Entry 2D1O (X-ray diffraction, 2.02 A resolution); this record covers chain A.

== Chain A ==
Name: Stromelysin-1
Organism: Homo sapiens
Notes: EC 3.4.24.17; fragment: C-Terminal catalytic domain
UniProtKB: P08254 (MMP3_HUMAN); residues 83-253 here correspond to UniProt positions 100-270 (UniProt number = residue number + 17)
Chain sequence (171 residues; numbered 83 to 253; the number before each row is that of its first residue):
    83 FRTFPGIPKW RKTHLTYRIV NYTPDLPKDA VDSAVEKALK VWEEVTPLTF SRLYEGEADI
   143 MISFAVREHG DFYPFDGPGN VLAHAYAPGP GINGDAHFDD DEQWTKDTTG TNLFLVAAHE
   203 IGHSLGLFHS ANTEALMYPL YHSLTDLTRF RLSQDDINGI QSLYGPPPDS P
Metal / ion sites: Ca2+ site 1: Asp107, Asp182, Glu184; Ca2+ site 2: Asp141, Gly173, Asn175, Asp177; Zn2+ site 1: His151, Asp153, His166, His179; Ca2+ site 3: Asp158, Gly159, Gly161, Val163, Asp181, Glu184; Zn2+ site 2: His201, His205, His211 (together with sm-25453)
Small-molecule neighbours: sm-25453 (FA4): Asn162, Val163, Leu164, Ala165, His166, Leu197, Val198, His201, Glu202, His205, His211, Thr215, Glu216, Ala217, Leu218, Tyr220, Pro221, Leu222, Tyr223, Thr227, Phe232
Swiss-Prot annotation at these positions:
  - active site: Glu202
  - binding site (Ca(2+)): Asp107, Asp141, Asp158, Gly159, Gly161, Val163, Gly173, Asn175, Asp177, Asp181, Asp182, Glu184
  - binding site (Zn(2+)): His151, Asp153, His166, His179, His201, His205, His211

== Overview ==
Bound to chain A: sm-25453. Asp107, Asp182 and Glu184 form the Ca2+ site 1. The Ca2+ site 2 is built by
Asp141, Gly173, Asn175 and Asp177. From UniProt: active-site residue Glu202, 12 Ca2+-binding residues and 7
Zn2+-binding residues.
Chain A is Stromelysin-1 (Homo sapiens); the structure, Stromelysin-1 (MMP-3) complexed to a hydroxamic acid
inhibitor, was determined by X-ray diffraction together with 2D1N from the same study.
